7KTQ - chains A and I of the 10 polymer chains in the assembly; structure by electron microscopy, 3.30 A resolution.

# Chain A
Protein: Histone H3
From: Xenopus laevis
UniProt: A0A310TTQ1 (A0A310TTQ1_XENLA); residues 37-135 here correspond to UniProt positions 38-136 (UniProt number = residue number + 1)
Sequence (99 residues; row label = number of the first residue in the row):
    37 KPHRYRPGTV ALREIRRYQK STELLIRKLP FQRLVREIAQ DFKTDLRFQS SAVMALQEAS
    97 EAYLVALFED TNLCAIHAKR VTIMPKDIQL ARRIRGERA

# Chain I
Molecule: 601 DNA
From: Homo sapiens
Sequence (167 nucleotides; each row starts with the number of its first residue):
     1 TACCCGGGAT ATCGAGAATC CCGGTGCCGA GGCCGCTCAA TTGGTCGTAG ACAGCTCTAG
    61 CACCGCTTAA ACGCACGTAC GCGCTGTCCC CCGCGTTTTA ACCGCCAAGG GGATTACTCC
   121 CTAGTCTCCA GGCACGTGTC AGATATATAC ATCCGATATC CCGGGTA
Disordered / not traced: 165-167

# Chain A / chain I interface
Residue-residue contacts - 18 pairs, chain A then chain I:
  His39(A) with DC154(I), sugar contact
  Tyr41(A) with DC154(I), sugar contact
  Arg42(A) with DA79(I), salt bridge to the phosphate; DC154(I), sugar contact; DG155(I), salt bridge to the phosphate
  Pro43(A) with DA79(I), sugar contact
  Thr45(A) with DC153(I), sugar contact; DC154(I), hydrogen bond to the phosphate
  Arg72(A) with DC61(I), salt bridge to the phosphate
  Arg83(A) with DC61(I), sugar contact
  Phe84(A) with DG60(I), sugar contact; DC61(I), hydrogen bond to the phosphate
  Gln85(A) with DG60(I), phosphate contact
  Ser86(A) with DG60(I), phosphate contact
  Arg116(A) with DG81(I), phosphate contact
  Val117(A) with DG81(I), hydrogen bond to the phosphate
  Thr118(A) with DC80(I), phosphate contact; DG81(I), hydrogen bond to the phosphate
Interface residues without a listed pair, chain A (18 interface residues in all): Arg40, Arg49, Arg63, Lys115, Met120
Interface residues without a listed pair, chain I (11 interface residues in all): DA70, DA71, DC82

# Summary
18 residues of chain A face 11 of chain I across their interface, with 4 hydrogen bonds and 3 salt bridges.
Polar pairs include Thr45(A)-DC154(I), Phe84(A)-DC61(I) and Val117(A)-DG81(I).
Chain A is Histone H3 (Xenopus laevis) and chain I is 601 DNA (Homo sapiens); the structure, Nucleosome from a
dimeric PRC2 bound to a nucleosome, was determined by electron microscopy, deposited together with 7KSO, 7KSR
and 7KTP.
